2MPA - chains H and P of the 3 polymer chains in the assembly; structure by X-ray diffraction, 2.60 A resolution.

# Chain H
Molecule: MN12H2 IGG2A-KAPPA, heavy chain
From: Mus musculus
Notes: fragment: fab fragment
Reference sequence: P84751 (HVM63_MOUSE); residues 122-225 here correspond to UniProt positions 121-224 (UniProt number = residue number - 1)
Sequence (225 residues; row label = number of the first residue in the row):
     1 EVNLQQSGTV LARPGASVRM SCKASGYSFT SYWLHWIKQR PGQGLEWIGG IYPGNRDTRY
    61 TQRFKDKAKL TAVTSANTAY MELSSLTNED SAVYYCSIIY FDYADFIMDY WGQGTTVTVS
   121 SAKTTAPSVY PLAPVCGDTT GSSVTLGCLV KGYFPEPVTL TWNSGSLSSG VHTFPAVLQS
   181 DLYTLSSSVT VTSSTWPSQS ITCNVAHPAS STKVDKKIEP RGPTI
Disordered / not traced: 225
Disulfides: Cys22-Cys96, Cys148-Cys203

# Chain P
Molecule: Conjugate of pora P1.16 peptide with fluorescein
Notes: fragment: apex of extracellular loop 4 (vr2) of pora, residues 180 - 187
Sequence (9 residues; row label = number of the first residue in the row):
     1 TKDTNNNLC
Modified residues: Thr1 (n-methylcarbonylthreonine; THC); Cys9 (5-[2-(2-amino-2-carbamoyl-ethylsulfanyl)-acetylamino]-2-(3,6-dihydroxy-9,9a-dihydro-3H-xanthen-9-yl)-benzoic acid; CYF)

# How chain H and chain P interact
Residue-residue contacts - 16 pairs, chain H then chain P:
  Ser31(H) - Lys2(P)  hydrogen bond (backbone-side chain)
  Tyr32(H) - Asn6(P)
  Trp33(H) - Asp3(P)  hydrogen bond (side chain-backbone)
  Trp33(H) - Thr4(P)
  Trp33(H) - Asn6(P)  hydrogen bond (backbone-side chain)
  His35(H) - Thr4(P)  hydrogen bond (side chain-backbone)
  His35(H) - Asn5(P)
  Trp47(H) - Thr4(P)
  Arg59(H) - Thr4(P)
  Arg59(H) - Cys9(P)
  Ile98(H) - Asn6(P)
  Ile99(H) - Asn6(P)  hydrogen bond (backbone-side chain)
  Tyr100(H) - Asn6(P)
  Asp102(H) - Asn6(P)
  Asp102(H) - Asn7(P)
  Asp102(H) - Leu8(P)  hydrogen bond (side chain-backbone)
Other interface residues (no listed pair), chain H (11 interface residues in all): Tyr52

# In short
Chain H and chain P form an interface of 11 and 8 residues respectively, with 6 hydrogen bonds. Polar pairs
include Ser31(H)-Lys2(P), Trp33(H)-Asp3(P) and Trp33(H)-Asn6(P).
Chain H is MN12H2 IGG2A-KAPPA, heavy chain (Mus musculus) and chain P is Conjugate of pora P1.16 peptide with
fluorescein; the structure, Bactericidal antibody against neisseria meningitidis, was determined by X-ray
diffraction, deposited together with 1MPA.
